PDB entry 8ZB8 | X-ray diffraction, 2.94 A resolution | chains B and F of the 6 polymer chains in the assembly

Chain B:
Molecule: Tubulin beta chain
Source organism: Sus scrofa
UniProtKB: A0A8D1UIR5 (A0A8D1UIR5_PIG); numbering as in UniProt (aligned over 1-445)
Amino-acid sequence (445 residues; each row starts with the number of its first residue):
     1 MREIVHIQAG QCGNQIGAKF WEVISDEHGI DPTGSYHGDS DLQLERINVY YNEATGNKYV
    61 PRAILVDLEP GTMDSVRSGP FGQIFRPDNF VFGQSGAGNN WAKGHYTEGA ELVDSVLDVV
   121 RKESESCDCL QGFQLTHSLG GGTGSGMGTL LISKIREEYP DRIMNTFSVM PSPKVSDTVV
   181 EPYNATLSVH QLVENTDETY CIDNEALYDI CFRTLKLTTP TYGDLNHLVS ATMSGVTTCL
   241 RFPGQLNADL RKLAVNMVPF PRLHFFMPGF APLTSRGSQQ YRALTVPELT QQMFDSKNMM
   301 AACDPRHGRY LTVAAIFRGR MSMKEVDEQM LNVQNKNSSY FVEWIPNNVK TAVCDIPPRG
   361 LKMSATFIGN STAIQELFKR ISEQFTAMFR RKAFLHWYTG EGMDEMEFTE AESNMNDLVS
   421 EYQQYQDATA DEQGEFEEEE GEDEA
Unresolved in the structure: 1, 429-445
Metal / ion sites: Mg2+: Q11 (together with GDP)
Small-molecule neighbours:
  - A1D8I (N,2-dimethyl-N-(1-methylindol-5-yl)thieno[3,2-d]pyrimidin-4-amine): V236, C239, L240, L246, A248, K252, L253, N256, M257, T312, V313, A314, A315, I316, N347, N348, V349, K350, A352
  - GDP (guanosine-5'-diphosphate): G10, Q11, C12, Q15, I16, D67, N99, S138, G140, G141, G142, T143, G144, S145, V169, P171, V175, D177, E181, N204, L207, Y222, L225, N226

Chain F:
Molecule: Tubulin tyrosine ligase
Source organism: Gallus gallus
UniProtKB: A0A8V0Z8P0 (A0A8V0Z8P0_CHICK); aligned to UniProt positions 1-378 over residues 1-378 (the alignment contains insertions or deletions, so no single offset holds)
Amino-acid sequence (384 residues; row label = number of the first residue in the row):
     1 MYTFVVRDEN SSVYAEVSRL LLATGQWKRL RKDNPRFNLM LGERNRLPFG RLGHEPGLVQ
    61 LVNYYRGADK LCRKASLVKL IKTSPELSES CTWFPESYVI YPTNLKTPVA PAQNGIRHLI
   121 NNTRTDEREV FLAAYNRRRE GREGNVWIAK SSAGAKGEGI LISSEASELL DFIDEQGQVH
   181 VIQKYLEKPL LLEPGHRKFD IRSWVLVDHL YNIYLYREGV LRTSSEPYNS ANFQDKTCHL
   241 TNHCIQKEYS KNYGRYEEGN EMFFEEFNQY LMDALNTTLE NSILLQIKHI IRSCLMCIEP
   301 AISTKHLHYQ SFQLFGFDFM VDEELKVWLI EVNGAPACAQ KLYAELCQGI VDVAISSVFP
   361 LADTGQKTSQ PTSIFIKLHH HHHH
Unresolved in the structure: 104-125, 150-160, 248-251, 363-371, 381-384
Construct notes: expression tag (379-384)
Small-molecule neighbours: AMP-PCP (ACP; phosphomethylphosphonic acid adenylate ester): K74, P95, I148, Q183, K184, Y185, L186, K198, D200, R202, H239, L240, T241, N242, D318, I330, E331, N333

Chain B / chain F interface:
Pairs across the interface (8):
  L331(B) with P56(F)
  Q334(B) with R36(F)
  N335(B) with R36(F), hydrogen bond; G57(F); L58(F)
  S338(B) with L30(F); N34(F), hydrogen bond
  N347(B) with R36(F)
Interface residues without a listed pair, chain B (6 interface residues in all): K336
Interface residues without a listed pair, chain F (9 interface residues in all): T3, K28, E55

Summary:
6 residues of chain B and 9 residues of chain F are in contact; the contacts include 2 hydrogen bonds. Among
the polar pairs are N335(B)-R36(F) and S338(B)-N34(F). Bound to chain B: GDP and compound A1D8I. Ligands of
chain F: AMP-PCP.
Here chain B is Tubulin beta chain (Sus scrofa) and chain F is Tubulin tyrosine ligase (Gallus gallus). Entry
8ZB8 (Crystal structure of T2R-TTL-DPP21 complex) was determined by X-ray diffraction.
